PDB entry 8JHL | X-ray diffraction, 2.10 A resolution | chain A

== Chain A ==
Molecule: GTPase KRas, N-terminally processed
Organism: Homo sapiens
UniProtKB: P01116 (RASK_HUMAN); numbering as in UniProt (aligned over 1-169)
Chain sequence (169 residues; numbered 1 to 169; the number before each row is that of its first residue):
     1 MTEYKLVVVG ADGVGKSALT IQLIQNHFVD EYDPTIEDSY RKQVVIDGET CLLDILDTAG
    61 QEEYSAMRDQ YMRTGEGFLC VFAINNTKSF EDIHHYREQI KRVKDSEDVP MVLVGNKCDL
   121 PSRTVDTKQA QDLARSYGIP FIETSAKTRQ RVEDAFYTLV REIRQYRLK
Differences from the reference sequence: variant Asp-12 (Gly in P01116)
Curated features (UniProtKB/Swiss-Prot):
  - region: Tyr-166 to Lys-169 (Hypervariable region)
  - motif: Tyr-32 to Tyr-40 (Effector region)
  - binding site (GTP): Gly-10, Ala-11, Gly-13 to Ala-18, Val-29 to Thr-35, Ala-59, Gly-60, Asn-116 to Asp-119
  - modified residue: Met-1 (N-acetylmethionine), Thr-2 (N-acetylthreonine), Lys-104 (N6-acetyllysine)
  - glycosylation: Thr-35 (Microbial infection: O-linked (Glc) threonine)
  - natural variant: Lys-5 (K5E: In NS3; K5N: In GASC), Gly-10 (G10GG: In AML), Asp-12 (G12D: In GASC, JMML and SFM; this construct carries the variant), Gly-13 (G13D: In GASC, JMML and OES; G13R: In pylocytic astrocytoma), Val-14 (V14I: In NS3), Leu-19 (L19F: In OES), Gln-22 (Q22E: In CFC2; Q22R: In NS3), Pro-34 (P34L: In NS3; P34Q: In NS3; P34R: In CFC2), Ile-36 (I36M: In NS3), Thr-58 (T58I: In NS3), Ala-59 (A59T: In GASC), Gly-60 (G60R: In CFC2; G60S: In NS3), 5 further natural variant entries in UniProt
  - mutagenesis: Asp-38 (D38A: Decreased interaction with MAPKAP1/SIN1), Tyr-40 (Y40A: Decreased interaction with MAPKAP1/SIN1), Gln-61 (Q61L: Promotes GTP binding)
Ion coordination: Mg2+: Ser-17 (together with GDP)
Residues lining bound ligands:
  - YK-8S (DNU; 1-[4-[7-(8-ethynyl-7-fluoranyl-naphthalen-1-yl)-8-fluoranyl-2-[[(2R,8S)-2-fluoranyl-1,2,3,5,6,7-hexahydropyrrolizin-8-yl]methoxy]pyrido[4,3-d]pyrimidin-4-yl]piperazin-1-yl]-3-oxidanyl-propan-1-one): Val-9, Asp-12, Pro-34, Thr-35, Ala-59, Gly-60, Gln-61, Glu-62, Glu-63, Tyr-64, Arg-68, Asp-69, Met-72, Phe-78, Lys-88, Asp-92, His-95, Tyr-96, Gln-99, Ile-100, Arg-102, Val-103
  - GDP (guanosine-5'-diphosphate): Ala-11, Asp-12, Gly-13, Val-14, Gly-15, Lys-16, Ser-17, Ala-18, Phe-28, Val-29, Asp-30, Glu-31, Tyr-32, Asn-116, Lys-117, Asp-119, Leu-120, Ser-145, Ala-146, Lys-147

== Summary ==
Bound to chain A: GDP and YK-8S. From UniProt: 21 GTP-binding residues and 3 mutagenesis sites.
Chain A is GTPase KRas, N-terminally processed (Homo sapiens); the structure, GDP-bound KRAS G12D in complex
with YK-8S, was determined by X-ray diffraction (same publication as 8JGD).
